Entry 3J46 (electron microscopy, 10.10 A resolution (very low resolution: no residue pairs are listed; an interface is given only as per-side residue counts)); this record covers chains T and 2 of the 14 polymer chains in the assembly.

Chain T:
Name: 50S ribosomal protein L23P
Organism: Escherichia coli
UniProtKB: P0ADZ0 (RL23_ECOLI); numbering as in UniProt (aligned over 1-100)
Chain sequence (100 residues; each row starts with the number of its first residue):
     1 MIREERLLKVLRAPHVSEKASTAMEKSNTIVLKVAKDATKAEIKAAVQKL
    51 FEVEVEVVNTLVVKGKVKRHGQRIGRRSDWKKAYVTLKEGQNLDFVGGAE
Swiss-Prot annotation at these positions:
  - mutagenesis: Val16 to Glu18 (Strongly reduces trigger factor binding), Glu18 (E18A: Binds normally to ribosomes; strongly reduces trigger factor binding; E18Q: Strongly reduces trigger factor binding), Phe51 to Val53 (No effect on trigger factor binding), Glu52 (E52K: No effect on trigger factor binding)

Chain 2:
Molecule: 23S ribosomal RNA
Organism: Escherichia coli
Notes: fragment: helix 50
Sequence (36 nucleotides; numbered 1307 to 1342; the number before each row is that of its first residue):
  1307 AAGGGUUCCUGUCCAACGUUAAUCGGGGCAGGGUGA

Chain T / chain 2 interface:
At this resolution (10 A) residue pairs are not listed: 21 residues of chain T and 12 of chain 2 lie at the interface.

In short:
21 residues of chain T face 12 of chain 2 across their interface. Curated annotation (UniProt) lists 6
mutagenesis sites on chain T.
Chain T is 50S ribosomal protein L23P and chain 2 is 23S ribosomal RNA, both from Escherichia coli; the
structure, Structure of the SecY protein translocation channel in action, was determined by electron
microscopy, deposited together with 3J45.
